PDB entry 7C3Z | X-ray diffraction, 1.96 A resolution | chain A

# Chain A
Molecule: HRAS-like suppressor 3
From: Homo sapiens
Notes: EC 3.1.1.32, 3.1.1.4
UniProtKB: P53816 (PLAT3_HUMAN); numbering as in UniProt (aligned over 5-125)
Chain sequence (127 residues; numbered 5 to 131; the number before each row is that of its first residue):
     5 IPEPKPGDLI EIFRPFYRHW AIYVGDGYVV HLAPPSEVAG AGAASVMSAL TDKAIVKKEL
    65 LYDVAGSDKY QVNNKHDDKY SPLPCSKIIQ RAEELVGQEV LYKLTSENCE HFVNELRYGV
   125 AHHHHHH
Unresolved in the structure: 40-57, 126-131
Sequence notes: expression tag (126-131)
UniProt features mapped onto this chain:
  - active site: H23, H35, C113 (Acyl-thioester intermediate)
  - mutagenesis: H23 (H23A: No effect on PPP2R1A-binding), P39 to K57 (Induces a major structural rearrangement accompanied by domain-swapping dimerization and changes in substrate-specificity), C113 (C113S: No effect on PPP2R1A-binding. Impaired ability to act as a host factor for picornaviruses)

# In short
From UniProt: 3 active-site residues and 2 mutagenesis sites.
Chain A is HRAS-like suppressor 3 (Homo sapiens); the structure, The structure of class II tumor suppressor
protein H-REV107, was determined by X-ray diffraction (same publication as 7C40 and 7C41).
